6Y9W - chains B and J of the 13 polymer chains in the assembly; structure by electron microscopy, 4.10 A resolution (low resolution: residue-level contacts below are approximate; hydrogen-bond / salt-bridge calls are withheld).

[Chain B]
Protein: Gag-Pol polyprotein
Organism: Human immunodeficiency virus 1
Notes: EC 3.4.23.16, 2.7.7.49, 2.7.7.7, 3.1.26.13, 3.1.13.2, 2.7.7.-, 3.1.-.-
UniProt: P0C6F2 (POL_HV1LW); residues 1-220 here correspond to UniProt positions 133-352 (UniProt number = residue number + 132)
Amino-acid sequence (220 residues; row label = number of the first residue in the row):
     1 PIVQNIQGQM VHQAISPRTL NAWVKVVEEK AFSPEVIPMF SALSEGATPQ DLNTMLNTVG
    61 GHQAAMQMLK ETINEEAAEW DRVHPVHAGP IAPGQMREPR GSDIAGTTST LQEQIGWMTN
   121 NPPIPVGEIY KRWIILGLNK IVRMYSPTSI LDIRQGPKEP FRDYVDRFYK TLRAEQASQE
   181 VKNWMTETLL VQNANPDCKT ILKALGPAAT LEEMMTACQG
Cystine bridges: C198-C218
Curated features (UniProtKB/Swiss-Prot):
  - region: N57 to Q95 (Interaction with human PPIA/CYPA and NUP153)
  - site: G89, P90 (Cis/trans isomerization of proline peptide bond)
Reported in the primary citation:
  - contacts within the chain: H62-Y145 (hydrogen bond)
  - conformationally variable residues (side-chain flip): R18, Y145

[Chain J]
Protein: Peptidyl-prolyl cis-trans isomerase A
Organism: Homo sapiens
Notes: EC 5.2.1.8
UniProt: P62937 (PPIA_HUMAN); numbering as in UniProt (aligned over 2-165)
Amino-acid sequence (164 residues; numbered 2 to 165; the number before each row is that of its first residue):
     2 VNPTVFFDIA VDGEPLGRVS FELFADKVPK TAENFRALST GEKGFGYKGS CFHRIIPGFM
    62 CQGGDFTRHN GTGGKSIYGE KFEDENFILK HTGPGILSMA NAGPNTNGSQ FFICTAKTEW
   122 LDGKHVVFGK VKEGMNIVEA MERFGSRNGK TSKKITIADC GQLE
Curated features (UniProtKB/Swiss-Prot):
  - modified residue: V2 (N-acetylvaline), K28 (N6-acetyllysine), K44 (N6-acetyllysine), K76 (N6-acetyllysine), S77 (Phosphoserine), K82 (N6-acetyllysine), T93 (Phosphothreonine), K125 (N6-acetyllysine), K131 (N6-acetyllysine), K133 (N6-acetyllysine)
  - glycosylation: N108 (N-linked (GlcNAc...) asparagine)
  - cross-link (Glycyl lysine isopeptide (Lys-Gly)): K28 (interchain with G-Cter in SUMO2), K82 (interchain with G-Cter in SUMO2)
  - mutagenesis: R55 (R55A: Loss of peptidyl-prolyl cis-trans isomerase activity. No loss of its interaction with BSG/CD147 or its ability to induce leukocyte chemotaxis. No effect on its interaction with MAP3K5/ASK1 ...), F60 (F60A: Loss of ability to stimulate MAPK/ERK phosphorylation), R69 (R69A: No effect on peptidyl-prolyl cis-trans isomerase activity. Reduced interaction with BSG/CD147 and ability to induce leukocyte chemotaxis), H70 (H70A: No effect on peptidyl-prolyl cis-trans isomerase activity. Reduced interaction with BSG/CD147 and ability to induce leukocyte chemotaxis), T107 (T107A: No effect on peptidyl-prolyl cis-trans isomerase activity. Reduced interaction with BSG/CD147 and ability to induce leukocyte chemotaxis), F113 (F113A: Reduced ability to stimulate MAPK/ERK phosphorylation), W121 (W121A: 200-fold decrease of sensitivity to CsA. Reduced ability to stimulate MAPK/ERK phosphorylation; W121E: Loss of peptidyl-prolyl cis-trans isomerase activity ...), K125 (K125Q: Acetylation-mimetic mutant; no effect on its interaction with TARDBP; K125R: Loss of acetylation and interaction with TARDBP), H126 (H126A: Loss of peptidyl-prolyl cis-trans isomerase activity and interaction with HCV NS5A. Loss of ability to stimulate MAPK/ERK phosphorylation)

[Interface between chain B and chain J]
Residue-residue contacts (15):
  H87(B) with N71(J); G72(J); T73(J)
  A88(B) with Q63(J); G72(J); N102(J)
  G89(B) with R55(J); Q63(J); N102(J)
  P90(B) with R55(J); F60(J); M61(J); Q63(J)
  I91(B) with W121(J)
  R100(B) with A103(J)
Other interface residues (no listed pair), chain B (8 interface residues in all): P85, V86
Other interface residues (no listed pair), chain J (14 interface residues in all): A101, Q111, L122, H126

[In short]
The interface between chain B and chain J involves 8 residues on one side and 14 on the other. Curated
annotation (UniProt) lists 9 mutagenesis sites on chain J. From the paper: conformational variability at
R18(B) and Y145(B); contacts within the chain involving H62(B) and Y145(B).
Here chain B is Gag-Pol polyprotein (Human immunodeficiency virus 1) and chain J is Peptidyl-prolyl cis-trans
isomerase A (Homo sapiens). Entry 6Y9W (Structure of the native full-length HIV-1 capsid protein in complex
with Cyclophilin A from helical assembly ...) was determined by electron microscopy together with 6Y9V, 6Y9X,
6Y9Y, 6Y9Z and 6ZDJ from the same study.
